6TJW - chains C and D of the 6 polymer chains in the assembly; structure by X-ray diffraction, 2.31 A resolution.

Chain C:
Protein: Hemagglutinin HA1
Source organism: Influenza A virus (A/harbour seal/Germany/1/2014(H10N7))
UniProt: A0A0A7HR51 (A0A0A7HR51_9INFA); aligned to UniProt positions 10-331 over residues 2-323 (the alignment contains insertions or deletions, so no single offset holds)
Chain sequence (324 residues; numbered 0 to 323; the number before each row is that of its first residue; numbering starts at 0):
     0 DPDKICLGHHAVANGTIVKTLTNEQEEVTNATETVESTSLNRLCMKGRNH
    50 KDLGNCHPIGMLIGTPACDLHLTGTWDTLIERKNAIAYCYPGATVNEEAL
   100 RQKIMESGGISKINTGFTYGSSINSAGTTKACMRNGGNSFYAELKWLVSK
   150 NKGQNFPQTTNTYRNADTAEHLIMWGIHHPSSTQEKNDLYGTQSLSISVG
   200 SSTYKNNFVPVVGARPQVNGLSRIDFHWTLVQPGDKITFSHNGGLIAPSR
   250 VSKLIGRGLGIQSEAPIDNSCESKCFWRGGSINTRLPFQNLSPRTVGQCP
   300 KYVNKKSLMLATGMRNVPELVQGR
Unresolved in the structure: 0-1, 213-218, 319-323
Construct notes: expression tag (0-1)
Cystine bridges: C43-C270, C55-C67, C88-C131, C274-C298
Covalently attached groups: N-acetylglucosamine (NAG) linked to N29

Chain D:
Protein: Hemagglutinin HA2
Source organism: Influenza A virus (A/harbour seal/Germany/1/2014(H10N7))
UniProt: A0A0A7HR51 (A0A0A7HR51_9INFA); residues 1-176 here correspond to UniProt positions 333-508 (UniProt number = residue number + 332)
Chain sequence (177 residues; each row starts with the number of its first residue):
     1 GLFGAIAGFIENGWEGMVDGWYGFRHQNAQGTGQAADYKSTQAAIDQITG
    51 KLNRIIKKTNTEFESIESEFSEIDHQIGNVINWTKDSITDIWTYQAELLV
   101 AMENQHTIDMADSEMLNLYERVRKQLRQNAEEDGKGCFEIYHACDDSCME
   151 SIRNNTYDHSQYREEALLNRLNINPVK
Unresolved in the structure: 173-177
Construct notes: expression tag (177)
Cystine bridges: C144-C148
Covalently attached groups: N-acetylglucosamine (NAG) linked to N82

How chain C and chain D interact:
Pairs across the interface (145; chain C residue first):
  D2(C) - Q27(D)
  D2(C) - N28(D)
  D2(C) - A29(D)
  D2(C) - E139(D)
  D2(C) - I140(D)  hydrogen bond (backbone-backbone)
  D2(C) - H142(D)
  D2(C) - A143(D)
  D2(C) - C144(D)  hydrogen bond (side chain-backbone)
  K3(C) - H26(D)
  K3(C) - Q27(D)  hydrogen bond (backbone-backbone)
  K3(C) - D133(D)  salt bridge
  K3(C) - C137(D)
  K3(C) - F138(D)
  K3(C) - M149(D)
  I4(C) - F24(D)  hydrophobic
  I4(C) - R25(D)
  I4(C) - C137(D)
  I4(C) - F138(D)  hydrogen bond (backbone-backbone)
  I4(C) - I152(D)  hydrophobic
  C5(C) - W14(D)
  C5(C) - G23(D)
  C5(C) - F24(D)
  C5(C) - R25(D)  hydrogen bond (backbone-backbone)
  C5(C) - C137(D)  disulfide
  L6(C) - I10(D)
  L6(C) - W14(D)
  L6(C) - G23(D)
  L6(C) - F24(D)  hydrophobic
  L6(C) - L118(D)  hydrophobic
  L6(C) - G136(D)  hydrogen bond (backbone-backbone)
  L6(C) - F138(D)  hydrophobic
  G7(C) - W14(D)
  G7(C) - Y22(D)
  G7(C) - G23(D)  hydrogen bond (backbone-backbone)
  G7(C) - M115(D)
  H8(C) - I6(D)
  H8(C) - I10(D)
  H8(C) - N12(D)
  H8(C) - G13(D)
  H8(C) - W14(D)  hydrogen bond (backbone-backbone)
  H8(C) - W21(D)
  H8(C) - Y22(D)
  H8(C) - M115(D)
  H9(C) - G13(D)
  H9(C) - W14(D)
  H9(C) - M17(D)
  H9(C) - G20(D)
  H9(C) - W21(D)  hydrogen bond (backbone-backbone)
  A10(C) - G13(D)
  A10(C) - W14(D)  hydrogen bond (backbone-backbone)
  A10(C) - E15(D)
  A12(C) - E15(D)
  V17(C) - N104(D)
  K18(C) - A101(D)
  K18(C) - N104(D)  hydrogen bond (backbone-side chain)
  T19(C) - A101(D)
  T19(C) - Q105(D)  hydrogen bond
  T19(C) - I108(D)
  L20(C) - A101(D)  hydrogen bond (backbone-backbone)
  L20(C) - M102(D)  hydrophobic
  L20(C) - Q105(D)
  T21(C) - Q105(D)  hydrogen bond (backbone-side chain)
  E25(C) - I108(D)
  V27(C) - I108(D)  hydrophobic
  T31(C) - L52(D)
  E80(C) - F70(D)
  R81(C) - F70(D)
  K82(C) - F70(D)
  E97(C) - S68(D)
  E97(C) - S71(D)
  R100(C) - S68(D)
  Q101(C) - S65(D)  hydrogen bond (side chain-backbone)
  E105(C) - E64(D)
  R256(C) - E64(D)  salt bridge
  L258(C) - E62(D)
  Q261(C) - E67(D)
  Q261(C) - S68(D)  hydrogen bond
  Q261(C) - E69(D)  hydrogen bond (side chain-backbone)
  Q261(C) - F70(D)
  S262(C) - F70(D)
  K273(C) - K58(D)
  R277(C) - E69(D)  salt bridge
  R277(C) - F70(D)
  R284(C) - I56(D)
  R284(C) - K57(D)
  P286(C) - I55(D)
  P286(C) - K57(D)
  F287(C) - W92(D)  hydrophobic
  F287(C) - A96(D)  hydrophobic
  P292(C) - K85(D)  hydrogen bond (backbone-side chain)
  R293(C) - E67(D)  salt bridge
  R293(C) - S68(D)  hydrogen bond (side chain-backbone)
  R293(C) - E69(D)  salt bridge
  R293(C) - K85(D)
  V295(C) - F63(D)
  V295(C) - E64(D)
  V295(C) - S65(D)
  G296(C) - T61(D)
  G296(C) - E62(D)
  G296(C) - F63(D)  hydrogen bond (backbone-backbone)
  Q297(C) - K58(D)  hydrogen bond (backbone-side chain)
  Q297(C) - N60(D)
  Q297(C) - T61(D)
  Q297(C) - E62(D)  hydrogen bond
  C298(C) - K58(D)
  K300(C) - T59(D)
  K300(C) - F63(D)
  K300(C) - W92(D)
  Y301(C) - T89(D)
  V302(C) - W92(D)
  V302(C) - T93(D)
  N303(C) - T89(D)
  N303(C) - D90(D)
  N303(C) - T93(D)  hydrogen bond (backbone-side chain)
  K304(C) - E97(D)  salt bridge
  L307(C) - A96(D)
  L307(C) - E97(D)
  L307(C) - V100(D)  hydrophobic
  M308(C) - V100(D)
  M308(C) - N104(D)  hydrogen bond (backbone-side chain)
  L309(C) - L52(D)  hydrophobic
  L309(C) - I55(D)  hydrophobic
  L309(C) - V100(D)  hydrophobic
  L309(C) - E103(D)
  L309(C) - N104(D)
  A310(C) - N104(D)  hydrogen bond (backbone-side chain)
  A310(C) - T107(D)
  T311(C) - W21(D)
  T311(C) - I48(D)
  G312(C) - W21(D)
  G312(C) - T107(D)
  M313(C) - I6(D)  hydrophobic
  M313(C) - W21(D)
  M313(C) - Y22(D)  hydrophobic
  M313(C) - A111(D)  hydrophobic
  R314(C) - G1(D)
  R314(C) - A7(D)
  R314(C) - I108(D)
  V316(C) - A7(D)  hydrophobic
  V316(C) - E11(D)
  V316(C) - N12(D)
  V316(C) - G13(D)  hydrogen bond (backbone-backbone)
  P317(C) - N12(D)
  P317(C) - E15(D)
  E318(C) - N12(D)
Also at the interface, not in a pair above, chain C (64 interface residues in all): V11, E32, T33, G257, E263, T283, L285, P299
Also at the interface, not in a pair above, chain D (73 interface residues in all): I66, L98, L99, D109, Y119, V122
Disulfides between the chains: C5(C)-C137(D)

Overview:
64 residues of chain C and 73 residues of chain D are in contact; the contacts include 1 disulfide bond, 26
hydrogen bonds and 6 salt bridges. Polar contacts include K3(C)-D133(D), R256(C)-E64(D) and R277(C)-E69(D).
Here chain C is Hemagglutinin HA1 and chain D is Hemagglutinin HA2, both from Influenza A virus (A/harbour
seal/Germany/1/2014(H10N7)). Entry 6TJW (Crystal structure of the haemagglutinin mutant (Gln226Leu, Del228)
from an H10N7 seal influenza virus isolated in ...) was determined by X-ray diffraction, deposited together
with 6TJY, 6TVA, 6TVB, 6TVC, 6TVD, 6TVF and 9 further entries.
